PDB entry 4PAR | X-ray diffraction, 2.89 A resolution | chains F and A of the 8 polymer chains in the assembly

[Chain F]
Molecule: 18-nt DNA strand
Sequence (18 nucleotides; numbered 1 to 18; the number before each row is that of its first residue):
     1 TGCTXGATAC AATAGGCC
Modified / non-standard residues: 5HC (2'-deoxy-5-(hydroxymethyl)cytidine 5'-(dihydrogen phosphate)) at position 5

[Chain A]
Name: Uncharacterized protein AbaSI
From: Acinetobacter baumannii
UniProt: B0VN39 (B0VN39_ACIBS); residue numbers follow UniProt; this construct covers 1-321
Sequence (321 residues; numbered 1 to 321; the number before each row is that of its first residue):
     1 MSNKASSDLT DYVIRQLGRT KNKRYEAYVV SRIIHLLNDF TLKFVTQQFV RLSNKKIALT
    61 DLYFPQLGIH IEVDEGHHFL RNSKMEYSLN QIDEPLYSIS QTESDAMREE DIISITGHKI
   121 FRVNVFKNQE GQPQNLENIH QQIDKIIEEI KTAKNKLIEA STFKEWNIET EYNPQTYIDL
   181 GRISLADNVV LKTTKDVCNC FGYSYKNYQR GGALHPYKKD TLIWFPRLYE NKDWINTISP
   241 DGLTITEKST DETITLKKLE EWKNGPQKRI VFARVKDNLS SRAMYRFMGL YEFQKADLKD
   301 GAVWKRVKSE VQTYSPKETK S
Unresolved in the structure: 1-4, 319-321
Sequence notes: engineered mutation Ser-2 (Cys in B0VN39), Ser-309 (Cys in B0VN39), Ser-321 (Cys in B0VN39)
Reported in the primary citation:
  - self-association interface (contacts with another copy of this molecule); pairs are residue here / residue on that copy: Asp-11/Arg-24 (salt bridge), Ile-14, Tyr-28, Ser-31, Arg-32, His-35, Leu-36, Asn-38, Leu-136
  - catalytic residues: Lys-23, Asp-61, Glu-72, Val-73, Asp-74, Glu-75, His-78 (proposed by the authors, not directly observed)
  - mutagenesis - K23A, D61A, E75A, H78A, D105A, W234A, L259A, R269A, W304A: abolished catalytic activity
  - mutagenesis - D74A, E103A, R108A, W224A, N236A: decreased catalytic activity
  - mutagenesis - H77A, Q209A, T253A, K263A: unchanged catalytic activity
  - contacts within the chain: Lys-23/Asp-61, Glu-26/Gln-47 (hydrogen bond), Gln-48/Asp-111 (backbone contact), Asp-111/Arg-286, Arg-227/Asn-236 (hydrogen bond)
  - binding site for the 18-nt DNA strand (chain F): Gln-209, Arg-282
  - binding site for the 18-nt DNA strand: Gln-209

[Chain F / chain A interface]
Residue-residue contacts - 11 pairs, chain F then chain A:
  DT4(F) with Gln-209(A), hydrogen bond to the base
  5HC_5(F) with Gln-209(A), base contact
  DG6(F) with Gln-209(A), sugar contact; Arg-274(A), phosphate contact; Tyr-285(A), phosphate contact
  DA7(F) with Thr-193(A), hydrogen bond to the phosphate; Thr-194(A), phosphate contact; Ala-283(A), phosphate contact; Tyr-285(A), hydrogen bond to the phosphate
  DT8(F) with Arg-282(A), salt bridge to the phosphate
  DG16(F) with Thr-20(A), phosphate contact
Also at the interface, not in a pair above, chain A (9 interface residues in all): Tyr-208

[In short]
6 residues of chain F face 9 of chain A across their interface, with 3 hydrogen bonds and 1 salt bridge. Polar
pairs include DT4(F)/Gln-209(A), DA7(F)/Thr-193(A) and DA7(F)/Tyr-285(A). The paper reports catalytic residues
Lys-23(A), Asp-61(A) and Glu-72(A) among others; K23A, D61A and E75A of chain A, among others, abolish
catalytic activity; 18 substitutions were tested in all.
Chain F is an 18-nt DNA strand and chain A is Uncharacterized protein AbaSI (Acinetobacter baumannii); the
structure, The 5-Hydroxymethylcytosine-Specific Restriction Enzyme AbaSI in a Complex with Product-like DNA,
was determined by X-ray diffraction (same publication as 4PBA and 4PBB).
